6MIL - chains A and B; structure by X-ray diffraction, 1.93 A resolution.

Chain A:
Molecule: Protein AF-9
Source organism: Homo sapiens
Notes: fragment: YEATS domain residues 1-138
UniProt: P42568 (AF9_HUMAN); residues 1-138 here = UniProt positions 1-138
Sequence (141 residues; row label = number of the first residue in the row; numbers below 1 keep their minus sign (Gly-2 is residue -2)):
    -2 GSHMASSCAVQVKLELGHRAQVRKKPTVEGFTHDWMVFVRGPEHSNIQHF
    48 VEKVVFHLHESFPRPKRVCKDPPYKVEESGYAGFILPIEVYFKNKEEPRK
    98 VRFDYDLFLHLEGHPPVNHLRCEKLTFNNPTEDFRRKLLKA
Disordered / not traced: -2 to 0
Sequence notes: expression tag (-2 to 0)
Curated features (UniProtKB/Swiss-Prot):
  - region (Histone H3K9cr binding): Tyr78 to Gly80, Leu106 to Leu108
  - site (Histone H3K9cr binding): Ser58, Asp103
  - mutagenesis: Phe28 (F28A: Decreased binding to crotonylated histone H3. Decreased binding to acetylated histone H3), His56 (H56A: Decreased binding to crotonylated histone H3. Decreased binding to acetylated histone H3), Ser58 (S58A: Decreased binding to crotonylated histone H3. Decreased binding to acetylated histone H3), Phe59 (F59A: Strongly decreased binding to crotonylated histone H3. Decreased binding to acetylated histone H3), Arg61 to Lys67 (Decreased DNA-binding), Gly77 (G77A: Decreased binding to crotonylated histone H3. Decreased binding to acetylated histone H3), Tyr78 to Ala79 (Binds equally well acetylated and crotonylated histone H3), Tyr78 (Y78A: Strongly decreased binding to crotonylated histone H3. Decreased binding to acetylated histone H3; Y78W: Does not affect ability to discriminate between acetylated and crotonylated histone H3), Phe81 (F81A: Decreased binding to acetylated histone H3), Asp103 (D103A: Decreased binding to acetylated histone H3)
From the paper describing this entry:
  - mutagenesis - Y78W/A79G: unchanged binding to H3K9cr or H3K9ac peptide
  - mutagenesis - F59A/Y78A, R61E/K63E/K67E: decreased binding to H3K9cr-NCP
  - mutagenesis - R61E/K63E/K67E: decreased binding to 601 DNA
  - mutagenesis - Y78W: unchanged binding to H3K9cr

Chain B:
Molecule: Histone H3K9bu
Sequence (19 residues; row label = number of the first residue in the row):
     1 ARTKQTARXSTGGKAPRKQ
Disordered / not traced: 1-3, 11-19
Modified positions: BTK (N~6~-butanoyl-L-lysine) at position 9

How chain A and chain B interact:
Pairs across the interface - 29 pairs, chain A then chain B:
  Phe28(A) - BTK_9(B)
  His30(A) - Thr6(B)
  His56(A) - BTK_9(B)
  His56(A) - Ser10(B)
  Ser58(A) - BTK_9(B)
  Phe59(A) - BTK_9(B)
  Gly77(A) - BTK_9(B)
  Tyr78(A) - BTK_9(B)
  Ala79(A) - Thr6(B)
  Ala79(A) - Ala7(B)
  Ala79(A) - BTK_9(B)
  Gly80(A) - Thr6(B)
  Gly80(A) - Ala7(B)  hydrogen bond (backbone-backbone)
  Gly80(A) - Arg8(B)
  Gly80(A) - BTK_9(B)  hydrogen bond (backbone-backbone)
  Phe81(A) - Arg8(B)
  Phe81(A) - BTK_9(B)
  Ile82(A) - Arg8(B)
  Asp103(A) - Arg8(B)  salt bridge
  Phe105(A) - Gln5(B)
  Phe105(A) - Arg8(B)
  Leu106(A) - Gln5(B)
  Leu106(A) - Thr6(B)  hydrogen bond (backbone-backbone)
  His107(A) - Lys4(B)
  His107(A) - Thr6(B)
  Leu108(A) - Lys4(B)  hydrogen bond (backbone-backbone)
  Leu108(A) - Gln5(B)
  Leu108(A) - Thr6(B)
  His111(A) - Lys4(B)
Other interface residues (no listed pair), chain A (20 interface residues in all): Glu57, Pro60, Ser76
The authors on this interface:
  - interface residues, chain A: Phe28(A), Phe59(A), Tyr78(A)

Summary:
20 residues of chain A face 7 of chain B across their interface; the contacts include 4 hydrogen bonds and 1
salt bridge. Polar contacts include Asp103(A)-Arg8(B), Gly80(A)-Ala7(B) and Gly80(A)-BTK_9(B). From the paper:
F59A/Y78A and R61E/K63E/K67E of chain A reduce binding to H3K9cr-NCP; interface residues Phe28(A), Phe59(A)
and Tyr78(A); 4 substitutions were tested in all.
Chain A is Protein AF-9 (Homo sapiens) and chain B is Histone H3K9bu; the structure, Crystal structure of AF9
YEATS domain in complex with histone H3K9bu, was determined by X-ray diffraction, deposited together with
6MIM, 6MIN, 6MIO, 6MIP and 6MIQ.
